Entry 7R5A (X-ray diffraction, 2.95 A resolution); this record covers chains B and D of the 4 polymer chains in the assembly.

Chain B (and D):
Molecule: Antitoxin ParD
Source organism: Vibrio cholerae O1 biovar El Tor str. N16961
Notes: chain D of this document is another copy of the same molecule, construct and numbering; everything in this record applies to it too
Reference sequence: P58093 (PARD_VIBCH); residue numbers follow UniProt; this construct covers 1-80
Sequence (80 residues; row label = number of the first residue in the row):
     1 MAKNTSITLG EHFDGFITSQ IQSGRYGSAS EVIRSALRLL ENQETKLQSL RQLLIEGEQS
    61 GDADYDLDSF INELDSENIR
Not modelled in the structure: 1-5, 79-80 (chain D: 1-4, 54-80)

How chain B and chain D interact:
Pairs across the interface (19):
  G24(B) - R34(D)  hydrogen bond (backbone-side chain)
  R25(B) - R34(D)  hydrogen bond (backbone-side chain)
  R25(B) - R38(D)  hydrogen bond (backbone-side chain)
  R25(B) - E41(D)  salt bridge
  R25(B) - N42(D)  hydrogen bond
  Y26(B) - R34(D)
  Y26(B) - R38(D)  hydrogen bond
  G27(B) - R34(D)
  E31(B) - E31(D)
  E31(B) - R34(D)  salt bridge
  E31(B) - R38(D)  salt bridge
  R34(B) - G27(D)
  R34(B) - E31(D)  salt bridge
  S35(B) - R38(D)
  R38(B) - R25(D)  hydrogen bond (side chain-backbone)
  R38(B) - Y26(D)
  R38(B) - S35(D)  hydrogen bond
  R38(B) - R38(D)
  N42(B) - R25(D)  hydrogen bond
Interface residues without a listed pair, chain B (10 interface residues in all): E41

Summary:
Chain B and chain D form an interface of 10 and 9 residues respectively; the contacts include 8 hydrogen bonds
and 4 salt bridges. Polar contacts include R25(B)-E41(D), E31(B)-R34(D) and E31(B)-R38(D).
Chain B and chain D are both Antitoxin ParD (Vibrio cholerae O1 biovar El Tor str. N16961); the structure,
Vibrio cholera ParD2:ParE2 antitoxin:toxin complex, was determined by X-ray diffraction.
